Entry 7U9F (X-ray diffraction, 2.70 A resolution); this record covers chains A and B of the 4 polymer chains in the assembly.

== Chain A ==
Name: Integrin alpha-IIb
Source organism: Homo sapiens
UniProt: P08514 (ITA2B_HUMAN); residues 1-454 here correspond to UniProt positions 32-485 (UniProt number = residue number + 31)
Amino-acid sequence (454 residues; numbered 1 to 454; the number before each row is that of its first residue):
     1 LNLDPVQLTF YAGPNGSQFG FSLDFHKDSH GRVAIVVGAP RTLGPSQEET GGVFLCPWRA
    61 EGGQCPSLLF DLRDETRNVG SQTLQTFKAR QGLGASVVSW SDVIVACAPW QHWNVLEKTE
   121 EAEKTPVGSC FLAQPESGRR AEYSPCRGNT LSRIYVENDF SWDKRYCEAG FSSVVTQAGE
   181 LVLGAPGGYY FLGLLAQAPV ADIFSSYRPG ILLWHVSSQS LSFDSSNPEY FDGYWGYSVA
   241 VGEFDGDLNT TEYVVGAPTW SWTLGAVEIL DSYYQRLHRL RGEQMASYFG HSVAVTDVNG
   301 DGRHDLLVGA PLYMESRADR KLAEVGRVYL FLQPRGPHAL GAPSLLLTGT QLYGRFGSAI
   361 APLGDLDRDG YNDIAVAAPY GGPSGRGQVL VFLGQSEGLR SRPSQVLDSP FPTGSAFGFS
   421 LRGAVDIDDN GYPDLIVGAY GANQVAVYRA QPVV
Disulfides: C56-C65, C107-C130, C146-C167
Metal / ion sites: Ca2+ site 1: E243, D245, D247, T250, E252; Ca2+ site 2: D297, N299, D301, R303, D305; Ca2+ site 3: D365, D367, D369, Y371, D373; Ca2+ site 4: D426, D428, N430, Y432, D434
Residues lining bound ligands: I7R ((4-{[(5S)-3-{4-[(E)-imino(4-methylpiperazin-1-yl)methyl]phenyl}-4,5-dihydro-1,2-oxazol-5-yl]methyl}piperazin-1-yl)acetic acid): D159, F160, S161, Y189, Y190, L192, D224, S225, S226, F231
Curated features (UniProtKB/Swiss-Prot):
  - binding site (Ca(2+)): E243, D245, D247, T250, E252, D297, N299, D301, R303, D305, D365, D367, D369, Y371, D373, D426, D428, N430, Y432, D434
  - glycosylation (N-linked (GlcNAc...) asparagine): N15, N249

== Chain B ==
Name: Integrin beta-3
Source organism: Homo sapiens
UniProt: P05106 (ITB3_HUMAN); residues 1-471 here correspond to UniProt positions 27-497 (UniProt number = residue number + 26)
Amino-acid sequence (471 residues; each row starts with the number of its first residue):
     1 GPNICTTRGV SSCQQCLAVS PMCAWCSDEA LPLGSPRCDL KENLLKDNCA PESIEFPVSE
    61 ARVLEDRPLS DKGSGDSSQV TQVSPQRIAL RLRPDDSKNF SIQVRQVEDY PVDIYYLMDL
   121 SYSMKDDLWS IQNLGTKLAT QMRKLTSNLR IGFGAFVDKP VSPYMYISPP EALENPCYDM
   181 KTTCLPMFGY KHVLTLTDQV TRFNEEVKKQ SVSRNRDAPE GGFDAIMQAT VCDEKIGWRN
   241 DASHLLVFTT DAKTHIALDG RLAGIVQPND GQCHVGSDNH YSASTTMDYP SLGLMTEKLS
   301 QKNINLIFAV TENVVNLYQN YSELIPGTTV GVLSMDSSNV LQLIVDAYGK IRSKVELEVR
   361 DLPEELSLSF NATCLNNEVI PGLKSCMGLK IGDTVSFSIE AKVRGCPQEK EKSFTIKPVG
   421 FKDSLIVQVT FDCDCACQAQ AEPNSHRCNN GNGTFECGVC RCGPGWLGSQ C
Not modelled in the structure: 467-471
Disulfides: C5-C23, C13-C435, C16-C38, C26-C49, C177-C184, C232-C273, C374-C386, C406-C433, C437-C457, C448-C460
Covalently attached groups: N-acetylglucosamine (NAG) linked to N99, N320, N371
Metal / ion sites: Mn2+ site 1: S121, E220 (together with I7R); Mn2+ site 2: S123, D126, D127, M335; Mn2+ site 3: D158, N215, D217, P219, E220
Residues lining bound ligands: I7R ((4-{[(5S)-3-{4-[(E)-imino(4-methylpiperazin-1-yl)methyl]phenyl}-4,5-dihydro-1,2-oxazol-5-yl]methyl}piperazin-1-yl)acetic acid): S121, Y122, S213, R214, N215, R216, D217, A218, E220
Curated features (UniProtKB/Swiss-Prot):
  - region: C177 to C184 (Involved in CX3CL1-, NRG1-, FGF1- and IGF1-binding), Q267 to M287 (CX3CL1-binding)
  - binding site (Mg(2+)): S121, S123, E220
  - binding site (Ca(2+)): S123, D126, D127, D158, N215, D217, P219, E220, D251, M335
  - glycosylation (N-linked (GlcNAc...) asparagine): N99, N320, N371, N452
What the authors report for this chain:
  - Mn2+ coordination through a water molecule: S123
  - mutagenesis - N305T (6-fold): increased binding to FITC-echistatin

== Interface between chain A and chain B ==
Contacting residue pairs (65):
  F21(A) with V266(B), hydrophobic
  R41(A) with G264(B), hydrogen bond (side chain-backbone)
  W110(A) with R261(B), hydrogen bond (side chain-backbone); L262(B); G264(B)
  H112(A) with S162(B), hydrogen bond; I167(B)
  E121(A) with S168(B), hydrogen bond; P169(B)
  E123(A) with S168(B); R216(B), salt bridge
  K124(A) with I167(B); S168(B), hydrogen bond (backbone-side chain)
  T125(A) with R216(B)
  P126(A) with S162(B); P163(B), hydrophobic
  Y166(A) with R216(B)
  E168(A) with P163(B); L262(B)
  F171(A) with R261(B)
  Y190(A) with R216(B), hydrogen bond (side chain-backbone)
  F191(A) with P163(B), hydrophobic; D217(B)
  F231(A) with K253(B), hydrogen bond (backbone-side chain)
  D232(A) with P219(B); K253(B), salt bridge
  Y234(A) with H255(B); D259(B); L262(B), hydrophobic
  Y237(A) with L258(B), hydrogen bond (side chain-backbone); R261(B)
  T259(A) with I256(B); D259(B)
  W262(A) with K253(B); L317(B), hydrophobic
  T263(A) with I256(B); Y321(B), hydrogen bond
  M285(A) with L317(B), hydrophobic; N320(B); Y321(B), hydrophobic; L324(B)
  A286(A) with I256(B), hydrophobic; L292(B), hydrophobic
  Y288(A) with I256(B), hydrophobic; A257(B); L258(B), hydrogen bond (side chain-backbone); D259(B), hydrogen bond
  H291(A) with L258(B)
  P311(A) with L258(B), hydrophobic
  L312(A) with A257(B), hydrophobic; L258(B), hydrophobic
  M314(A) with G293(B); L324(B), hydrophobic
  D319(A) with K384(B), salt bridge
  K321(A) with E358(B), salt bridge
  L322(A) with L324(B)
  E324(A) with S291(B), hydrogen bond
  Y353(A) with G293(B); L294(B); E297(B), hydrogen bond
  R355(A) with L258(B); P268(B)
  Y380(A) with P268(B)
  F419(A) with R261(B)
  Y440(A) with V266(B)
Other interface residues (no listed pair), chain A (43 interface residues in all): Q18, N114, P186, G187, Q284, R320
Other interface residues (no listed pair), chain B (35 interface residues in all): Y166, Y178, A218, A263, P326

== Overview ==
Chain A and chain B form an interface of 43 and 35 residues respectively; the contacts include 13 hydrogen
bonds and 4 salt bridges. Polar pairs include E123(A)-R216(B), D232(A)-K253(B) and D319(A)-K384(B). Compound
I7R is bound between chain A and chain B. From the paper: N305T of chain B increases binding to
FITC-echistatin; water-mediated Mn2+ coordination by S123(B).
Chain A is Integrin alpha-IIb and chain B is Integrin beta-3, both from Homo sapiens; the structure, Integrin
alpha IIB beta3 complex with BMS compound 4 in Mn2+, was determined by X-ray diffraction together with 7L8P,
7TCT, 7TD8, 7THO, 7TMZ, 7TPD and 15 further entries from the same study.
